PDB entry 5DMN | X-ray diffraction, 2.89 A resolution | chains A and B

[Chain A (and B)]
Name: Homocysteine S-methyltransferase
Organism: Escherichia coli (strain K12)
Notes: EC 2.1.1.10; chain B of this document is another copy of the same molecule, construct and numbering; everything in this record applies to it too
UniProt: Q47690 (MMUM_ECOLI); numbering as in UniProt (aligned over 1-310)
Amino-acid sequence (310 residues; each row starts with the number of its first residue):
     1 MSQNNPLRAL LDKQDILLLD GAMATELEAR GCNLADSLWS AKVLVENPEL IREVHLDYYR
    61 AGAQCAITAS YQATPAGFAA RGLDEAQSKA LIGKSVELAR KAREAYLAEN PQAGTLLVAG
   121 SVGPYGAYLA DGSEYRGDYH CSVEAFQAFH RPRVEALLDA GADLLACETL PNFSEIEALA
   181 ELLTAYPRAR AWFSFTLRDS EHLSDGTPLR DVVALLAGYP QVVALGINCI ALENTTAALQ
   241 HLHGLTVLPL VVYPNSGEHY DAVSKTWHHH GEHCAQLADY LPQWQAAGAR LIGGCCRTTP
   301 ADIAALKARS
Not modelled in the structure: 1-4, 34-39, 72-78, 127-138, 258-275 (chain B: 1-4, 34-39, 68-78, 127-138, 258-275)
Curated features (UniProtKB/Swiss-Prot):
  - binding site (Zn(2+)): C229, C295, C296

[Chain A / chain B interface]
Residue-residue contacts - 24 pairs, chain A then chain B:
  T25(A) - P187(B)
  E26(A) - T184(B)  hydrogen bond
  E26(A) - A185(B)  hydrogen bond (side chain-backbone)
  A29(A) - T184(B)
  A29(A) - P220(B)
  A29(A) - Q221(B)
  R30(A) - E181(B)  salt bridge
  R30(A) - G218(B)  hydrogen bond (side chain-backbone)
  R30(A) - Y219(B)  hydrogen bond
  R30(A) - P220(B)
  G31(A) - P220(B)
  D57(A) - E181(B)
  D57(A) - T184(B)
  R60(A) - V143(B)
  R60(A) - E144(B)
  R60(A) - Q147(B)
  Y106(A) - E144(B)  hydrogen bond
  E109(A) - S142(B)
  E109(A) - V143(B)
  E109(A) - E144(B)
  T299(A) - A185(B)  hydrogen bond (side chain-backbone)
  A301(A) - A185(B)
  A301(A) - Y186(B)  hydrophobic
  A304(A) - R151(B)
Also at the interface, not in a pair above, chain A (15 interface residues in all): E53, N110, P300
Also at the interface, not in a pair above, chain B (15 interface residues in all): E155

[In short]
Chain A and chain B each contribute 15 residues to their interface; the contacts include 6 hydrogen bonds and
1 salt bridge. Polar contacts include R30(A)-E181(B), E26(A)-T184(B) and E26(A)-A185(B). UniProt lists 3
Zn2+-binding residues on chain A.
Chain A and chain B are both Homocysteine S-methyltransferase (Escherichia coli (strain K12)); the structure,
Crystal Structure of the Homocysteine Methyltransferase MmuM from Escherichia coli, Apo form, was determined
by X-ray diffraction, deposited together with 5DML and 5DMM.
